PDB entry 5N9F | X-ray diffraction, 2.97 A resolution | chains A and C

[Chain A]
Name: CG9323, isoform A
From: Drosophila melanogaster
Notes: EC 3.6.1.3
UniProt: Q8SWT2 (Q8SWT2_DROME); residue numbers follow UniProt; this construct covers 1-942
Chain sequence (944 residues; row label = number of the first residue in the row):
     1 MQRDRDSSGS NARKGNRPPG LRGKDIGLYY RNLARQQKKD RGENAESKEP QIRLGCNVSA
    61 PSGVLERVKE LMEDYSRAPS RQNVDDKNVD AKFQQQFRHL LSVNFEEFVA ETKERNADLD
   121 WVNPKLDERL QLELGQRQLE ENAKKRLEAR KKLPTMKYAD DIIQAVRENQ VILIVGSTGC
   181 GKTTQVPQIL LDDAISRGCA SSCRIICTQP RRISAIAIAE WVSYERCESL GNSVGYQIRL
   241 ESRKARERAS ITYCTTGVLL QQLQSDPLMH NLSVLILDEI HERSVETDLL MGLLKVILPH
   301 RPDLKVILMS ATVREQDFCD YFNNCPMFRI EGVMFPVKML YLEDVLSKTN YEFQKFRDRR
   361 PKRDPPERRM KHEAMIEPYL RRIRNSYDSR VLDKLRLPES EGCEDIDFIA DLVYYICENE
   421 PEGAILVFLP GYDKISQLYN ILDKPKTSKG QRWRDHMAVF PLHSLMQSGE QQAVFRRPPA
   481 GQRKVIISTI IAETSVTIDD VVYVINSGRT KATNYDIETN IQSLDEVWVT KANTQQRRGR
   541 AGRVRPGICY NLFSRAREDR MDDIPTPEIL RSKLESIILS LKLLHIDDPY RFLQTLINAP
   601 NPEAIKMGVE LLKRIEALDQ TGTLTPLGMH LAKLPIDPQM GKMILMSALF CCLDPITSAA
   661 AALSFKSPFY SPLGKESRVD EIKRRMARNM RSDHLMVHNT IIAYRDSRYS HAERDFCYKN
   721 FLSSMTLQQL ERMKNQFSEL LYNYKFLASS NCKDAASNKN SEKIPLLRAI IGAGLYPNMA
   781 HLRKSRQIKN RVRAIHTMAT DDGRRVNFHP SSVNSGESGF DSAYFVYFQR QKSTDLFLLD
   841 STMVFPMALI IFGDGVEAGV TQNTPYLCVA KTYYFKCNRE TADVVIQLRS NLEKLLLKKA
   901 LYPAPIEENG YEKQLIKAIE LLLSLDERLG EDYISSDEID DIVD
Not modelled in the structure: 1-51, 80-89, 356-364, 930-944
Sequence notes: expression tag (943-944)

[Chain C]
Molecule: 10-nt DNA strand
Sequence (10 nucleotides; numbered 2 to 11; the number before each row is that of its first residue):
     2 GGGGACGATC

[Chain A / chain C interface]
Residue-residue contacts (58):
  Pro210(A) - DC7(C)  phosphate contact
  Pro210(A) - DG8(C)  sugar contact
  Arg211(A) - DC7(C)  phosphate contact
  Arg211(A) - DG8(C)  phosphate contact
  Arg212(A) - DG8(C)  hydrogen bond to the phosphate
  Arg212(A) - DA9(C)  salt bridge to the phosphate
  Gln237(A) - DT10(C)  phosphate contact
  Ile238(A) - DA9(C)  phosphate contact
  Arg239(A) - DA9(C)  hydrogen bond to the phosphate
  Arg239(A) - DT10(C)  salt bridge to the phosphate
  Thr255(A) - DG8(C)  phosphate contact
  Thr255(A) - DA9(C)  hydrogen bond to the phosphate
  Gly257(A) - DA9(C)  sugar contact
  Val258(A) - DA9(C)  sugar contact
  Val258(A) - DT10(C)  sugar contact
  Gln261(A) - DT10(C)  hydrogen bond to the base
  Gln262(A) - DT10(C)  hydrogen bond to the sugar
  Gln264(A) - DT10(C)  base contact
  Ser265(A) - DT10(C)  hydrogen bond to the base
  Gly431(A) - DG5(C)  phosphate contact
  Tyr432(A) - DG4(C)  base contact
  Tyr432(A) - DG5(C)  hydrogen bond to the phosphate
  His463(A) - DG5(C)  salt bridge to the phosphate
  His463(A) - DA6(C)  salt bridge to the phosphate
  Ser464(A) - DA6(C)  hydrogen bond to the phosphate
  Leu465(A) - DG4(C)  base contact
  Thr489(A) - DG5(C)  phosphate contact
  Thr489(A) - DA6(C)  hydrogen bond to the phosphate
  Ile490(A) - DG5(C)  sugar contact
  Ile490(A) - DA6(C)  base contact
  Ile491(A) - DA6(C)  sugar contact
  Glu493(A) - DA6(C)  base contact
  Thr494(A) - DA6(C)  base contact
  Ser495(A) - DA6(C)  base contact
  Ser495(A) - DC7(C)  hydrogen bond to the phosphate
  Lys511(A) - DG5(C)  salt bridge to the phosphate
  Thr513(A) - DG5(C)  hydrogen bond to the base
  Leu524(A) - DG4(C)  sugar contact
  Leu524(A) - DG5(C)  base contact
  Ser576(A) - DA9(C)  base contact
  Pro635(A) - DA9(C)  sugar contact
  Ile636(A) - DA9(C)  hydrogen bond to the base
  Asp637(A) - DA9(C)  hydrogen bond to the base
  Ser664(A) - DG8(C)  base contact
  Ser671(A) - DG4(C)  base contact
  Glu676(A) - DG3(C)  base contact
  Asp680(A) - DG2(C)  hydrogen bond to the base
  Asp680(A) - DG3(C)  base contact
  Gln736(A) - DT10(C)  hydrogen bond to the phosphate
  Arg793(A) - DG2(C)  hydrogen bond to the sugar
  His809(A) - DG3(C)  phosphate contact
  His809(A) - DG4(C)  salt bridge to the phosphate
  Pro810(A) - DG2(C)  hydrogen bond to the base
  Pro810(A) - DG3(C)  sugar contact
  Ser811(A) - DG3(C)  base contact
  Ser833(A) - DG4(C)  hydrogen bond to the phosphate
  Thr834(A) - DG3(C)  phosphate contact
  Phe837(A) - DG3(C)  sugar contact
Other interface residues (no listed pair), chain A (54 interface residues in all): Ile213, Ser242, Glu286, Pro430, Asp433, Ala512, Glu568, Arg571, Leu634, Phe665, Ser815
Other interface residues (no listed pair), chain C (10 interface residues in all): DC11

[Overview]
The interface between chain A and chain C involves 54 residues on one side and 10 on the other; the contacts
include 18 hydrogen bonds and 6 salt bridges. Polar pairs include Gln261(A)-DT10(C), Ser265(A)-DT10(C) and
Thr513(A)-DG5(C).
Chain A is CG9323, isoform A (Drosophila melanogaster) and chain C is a 10-nt DNA strand; the structure,
Crystal Structure of Drosophila DHX36 helicase in complex with ssDNA CpG_A, was determined by X-ray
diffraction.
